Entry 9BT8 (electron microscopy, 3.34 A resolution); this record covers chains A and B of the 6 polymer chains in the assembly.

== Chain A ==
Name: Nanobody 32
From: Lama glama
Notes: antibody fragment or engineered binder
Chain sequence (124 residues; each row starts with the number of its first residue):
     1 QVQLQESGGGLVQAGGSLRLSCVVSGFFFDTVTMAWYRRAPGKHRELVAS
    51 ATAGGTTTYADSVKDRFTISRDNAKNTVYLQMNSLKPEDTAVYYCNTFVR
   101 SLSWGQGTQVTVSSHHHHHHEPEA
Unresolved in the structure: 1-2, 114-124

== Chain B ==
Name: Beta-arrestin-1
From: Rattus norvegicus
UniProt: P29066 (ARRB1_RAT); residue numbers follow UniProt; this construct covers 2-393
Chain sequence (392 residues; each row starts with the number of its first residue):
     2 GDKGTRVFKKASPNGKLTVYLGKRDFVDHIDLVDPVDGVVLVDPEYLKER
    52 RVYVTLTVAFRYGREDLDVLGLTFRKDLFVANVQSFPPAPEDKKPLTRLQ
   102 ERLIKKLGEHAYPFTFEICPNLPSSVTLQPGPEDTGKALGVDYEVKAFVA
   152 ENLEEKIHKRNSVRLVIRKVQYAPERPGPQPTAETTRQFLMSDKPLHLEA
   202 SLDKEIYYHGEPISVNVHVTNNTNKTVKKIKISVRQYADIVLFNTAQYKV
   252 PVAMEEADDTVAPSSTFSKVYTLTPFLANNREKRGLALDGKLKHEDTNLA
   302 SSTLLREGANREILGIIVSYKVKVKLVVSRGGLLGDLASSDVAVELPFTL
   352 MHPKPKEEPPHREVPESETPVDTNLIELDTNDDDIVFEDFAR
Unresolved in the structure: 2-5, 68-70, 84-95, 331-340, 357-393
Construct notes: engineered mutation Val-59 (Cys in P29066), Cys-120 (Pro in P29066), Ser-125 (Cys in P29066), Leu-140 (Cys in P29066), Val-150 (Cys in P29066), Val-242 (Cys in P29066), Val-251 (Cys in P29066), Ser-269 (Cys in P29066)
UniProt features mapped onto this chain:
  - binding site (1D-myo-inositol hexakisphosphate): Lys-250, Met-255, Lys-324, Lys-326
  - modified residue: Tyr-47 (Phosphotyrosine)
  - mutagenesis: Val-53 (V53D: Inhibits internalization of EDNRA, EDNRB and ADRB2. No effect on interaction with SRC; impairs ADRB2- and HTR1A-mediated ERK phosphorylation; impairs sequestration of ADRB2), Pro-91 (P91G: Impairs interaction with SRC; impairs ADRB2- and HTR1A-mediated ERK phosphorylation; no effect on sequestration of ADRB2; when associated with E-121), Pro-121 (P121E: Impairs interaction with SRC; impairs ADRB2- and HTR1A-mediated ERK phosphorylation; no effect on sequestration of ADRB2; when associated with G-91)
Reported in the primary citation:
  - mutagenesis - F75A/P121E/N122A/P124G, F75A/P121E/P124G/I314A, P88G/P91G/P121E/P124G, P88G/P91G: abolished catalytic activity with Proto-oncogene tyrosine-protein kinase Src
  - mutagenesis - F80A, P121E/P124G: decreased catalytic activity with Proto-oncogene tyrosine-protein kinase Src
  - conformationally variable residues (register shift): Phe-75

== Interface between chain A and chain B ==
Residue-residue contacts (22; chain A residue first):
  Thr-31(A) with Lys-17(B)
  Val-32(A) with Asn-15(B); Gly-16(B)
  Thr-33(A) with Asp-44(B), hydrogen bond
  Thr-52(A) with Glu-46(B)
  Phe-98(A) with Leu-42(B); Val-43(B); Asp-44(B); Pro-45(B)
  Val-99(A) with Gly-16(B); Lys-17(B); Leu-18(B); Thr-19(B), hydrogen bond (backbone-side chain); Leu-42(B); Val-43(B); Asp-44(B)
  Arg-100(A) with Lys-10(B), hydrogen bond (backbone-side chain); Tyr-21(B); Lys-107(B); Leu-108(B)
  Ser-101(A) with Ala-12(B); Gly-16(B)
Interface residues without a listed pair, chain A (11 interface residues in all): Phe-27, Thr-97, Trp-104
Interface residues without a listed pair, chain B (17 interface residues in all): Pro-14, His-111

== Overview ==
The interface between chain A and chain B involves 11 residues on one side and 17 on the other; the contacts
include 3 hydrogen bonds. Polar contacts include Thr-33(A)/Asp-44(B), Val-99(A)/Thr-19(B) and
Arg-100(A)/Lys-10(B). The paper reports that F75A/P121E/N122A/P124G, F75A/P121E/P124G/I314A and
P88G/P91G/P121E/P124G of chain B, among others, abolish catalytic activity with Proto-oncogene
tyrosine-protein kinase Src; conformational variability at Phe-75(B); 6 substitutions were tested in all.
Here chain A is Nanobody 32 (Lama glama) and chain B is Beta-arrestin-1 (Rattus norvegicus). Entry 9BT8
(Structure of Src in complex with beta-arrestin 1 revealing SH3 binding sites) was determined by electron
microscopy (same publication as 9CX3 and 9CX9).
